PDB entry 8B46 | X-ray diffraction, 1.67 A resolution | chains C and D of the 6 polymer chains in the assembly

# Chain C
Name: SUN domain-containing protein 1
Source organism: Homo sapiens
Reference sequence: O94901 (SUN1_HUMAN); residues 616-812 here = UniProt positions 616-812
Sequence (203 residues; each row starts with the number of its first residue):
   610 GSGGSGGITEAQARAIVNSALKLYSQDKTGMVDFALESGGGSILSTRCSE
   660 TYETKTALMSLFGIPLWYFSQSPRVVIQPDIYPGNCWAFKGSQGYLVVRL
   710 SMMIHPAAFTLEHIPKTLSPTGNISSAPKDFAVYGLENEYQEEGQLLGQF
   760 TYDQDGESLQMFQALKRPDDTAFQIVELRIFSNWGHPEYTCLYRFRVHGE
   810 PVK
Disordered / not traced: 610-617, 812
Differences from the reference sequence: expression tag (610-615)
Ion coordination: K+: Val684, Gln687, Asp689, Asn694, Tyr802
Reported in the primary citation:
  - self-association interface (contacts with another copy of this molecule): Phe671, Ile673
  - binding site for chloride ion: Trp676

# Chain D
Name: Inositol 1,4,5-triphosphate receptor associated 2
Source organism: Homo sapiens
Reference sequence: Q12912 (IRAG2_HUMAN); numbering as in UniProt (aligned over 515-555)
Sequence (44 residues; each row starts with the number of its first residue):
   512 GSMTGQLFQKSVDAAPTQQEDSWTSLEHILWPFTRLRHNGPPPV
Disordered / not traced: 512-529
Differences from the reference sequence: expression tag (512-514)
Reported in the primary citation:
  - binding site for chloride ion: Glu538

# Chain C / chain D interface
Residue-residue contacts (29):
  Glu646(C) with Leu547(D); His549(D), hydrogen bond (backbone-side chain)
  Ser647(C) with Pro553(D)
  Gly648(C) with Pro553(D); Val555(D)
  Gly649(C) with His549(D); Pro553(D)
  Gly650(C) with His549(D), hydrogen bond (backbone-side chain)
  Ser651(C) with Leu547(D); Arg548(D); His549(D), hydrogen bond (side chain-backbone)
  Leu653(C) with Arg548(D)
  Ser654(C) with Arg546(D)
  Met668(C) with His539(D); Ile540(D); Pro543(D), hydrophobic; Phe544(D), hydrophobic
  Ser669(C) with His539(D), hydrogen bond (backbone-side chain)
  Leu670(C) with Ile540(D), hydrophobic
  Trp676(C) with Phe544(D)
  Phe678(C) with Pro543(D), hydrophobic; Phe544(D), hydrophobic
  Ser681(C) with Arg546(D)
  Arg683(C) with Trp542(D), hydrogen bond (side chain-backbone); Thr545(D), hydrogen bond (side chain-backbone); Leu547(D)
  Arg708(C) with Arg548(D); His549(D), hydrogen bond (side chain-backbone)
  Glu748(C) with Arg548(D), salt bridge
Other interface residues (no listed pair), chain C (20 interface residues in all): Ile652, Phe671, Gln687
Other interface residues (no listed pair), chain D (14 interface residues in all): Ser536, Asn550
The authors on this interface:
  - interface residues, chain C: Met668(C), Leu670(C), Trp676(C)
  - interface residues, chain D: His539(D), Ile540(D), Phe544(D)

# Overview
20 residues of chain C and 14 residues of chain D are in contact; the contacts include 7 hydrogen bonds and 1
salt bridge. Among the polar pairs are Glu748(C)-Arg548(D), Glu646(C)-His549(D) and Gly650(C)-His549(D). From
the paper: a binding site for chloride ion at Trp676(C) and Glu538(D); interface residues Met668(C), Leu670(C)
and His539(D) among others.
Here chain C is SUN domain-containing protein 1 and chain D is Inositol 1,4,5-triphosphate receptor associated
2, both from Homo sapiens. Entry 8B46 (Crystal structure of the SUN1-KASH6 9:9 complex) was determined by
X-ray diffraction, deposited together with 8B5X and 7Z8Y.
